PDB entry 4ACA | X-ray diffraction, 3.15 A resolution | chain A

== Chain A ==
Protein: Translation elongation factor selb
Organism: Methanococcus maripaludis
Reference sequence: Q8J307 (Q8J307_METMI); residues 1-468 here = UniProt positions 1-468
Sequence (482 residues; row label = number of the first residue in the row; numbers below 1 keep their minus sign (Met-13 is residue -13)):
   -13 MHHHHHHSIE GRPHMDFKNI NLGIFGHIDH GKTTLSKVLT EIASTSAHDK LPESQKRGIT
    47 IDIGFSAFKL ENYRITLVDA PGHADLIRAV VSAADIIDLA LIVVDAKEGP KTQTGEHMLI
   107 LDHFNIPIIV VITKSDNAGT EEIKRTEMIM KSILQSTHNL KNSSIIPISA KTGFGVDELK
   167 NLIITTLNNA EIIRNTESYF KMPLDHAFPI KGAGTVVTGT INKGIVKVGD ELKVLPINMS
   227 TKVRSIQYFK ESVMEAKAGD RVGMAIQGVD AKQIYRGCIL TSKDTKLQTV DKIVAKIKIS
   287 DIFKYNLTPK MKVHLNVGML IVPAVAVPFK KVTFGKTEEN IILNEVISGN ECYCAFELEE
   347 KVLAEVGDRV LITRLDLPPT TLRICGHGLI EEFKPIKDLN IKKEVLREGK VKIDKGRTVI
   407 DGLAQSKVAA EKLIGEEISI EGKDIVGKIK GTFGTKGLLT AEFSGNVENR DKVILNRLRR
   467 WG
Disordered / not traced: -13 to -1, 29-49
Construct notes: expression tag (-13 to 0)
Modified residues: Cys264, Cys338, Cys340, Cys371 (s-(methylmercury)-l-cysteine; CMH)
What the authors report for this chain:
  - specificity-determining residues: Asp191 (proposed by the authors, not directly observed)

== Summary ==
The paper reports the specificity determinant Asp191.
Chain A is Translation elongation factor selb (Methanococcus maripaludis); the structure, Crystal structure of
translation elongation factor selb from methanococcus maripaludis, apo form, was determined by X-ray
diffraction together with 4ACB and 4AC9 from the same study.
